2VAB - chains A and B of the 3 polymer chains in the assembly; structure by X-ray diffraction, 2.50 A resolution.

Chain A:
Protein: MHC class I H-2KB heavy chain
Organism: Mus musculus
Notes: fragment: extracellular domains
Reference sequence: P01901 (HA1B_MOUSE); residues 1-274 here correspond to UniProt positions 22-295 (UniProt number = residue number + 21)
Chain sequence (274 residues; numbered 1 to 274; the number before each row is that of its first residue):
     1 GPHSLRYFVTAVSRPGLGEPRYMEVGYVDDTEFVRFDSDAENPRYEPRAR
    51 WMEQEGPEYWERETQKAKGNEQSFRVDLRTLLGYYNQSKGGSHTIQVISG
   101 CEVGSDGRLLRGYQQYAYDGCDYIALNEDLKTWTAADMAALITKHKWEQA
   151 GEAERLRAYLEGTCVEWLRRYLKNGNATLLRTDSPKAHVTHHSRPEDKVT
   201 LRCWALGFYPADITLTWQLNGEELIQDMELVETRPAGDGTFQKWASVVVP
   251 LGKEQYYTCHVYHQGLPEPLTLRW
Cystine bridges: Cys101-Cys164, Cys203-Cys259

Chain B:
Protein: Beta-2 microglobulin
Organism: Mus musculus
Reference sequence: P01887 (B2MG_MOUSE); residues 1-99 here correspond to UniProt positions 21-119 (UniProt number = residue number + 20)
Chain sequence (99 residues; numbered 1 to 99; the number before each row is that of its first residue):
     1 IQKTPQIQVYSRHPPENGKPNILNCYVTQFHPPHIEIQMLKNGKKIPKVE
    51 MSDMSFSKDWSFYILAHTEFTPTETDTYACRVKHDSMAEPKTVYWDRDM
Cystine bridges: Cys25-Cys80

How chain A and chain B interact:
Pairs across the interface (57):
  Phe8(A) - Phe56(B)  hydrophobic
  Thr10(A) - Phe56(B)
  Thr10(A) - Phe62(B)
  Val12(A) - Pro33(B)  hydrophobic
  Val12(A) - His34(B)
  Val25(A) - Met54(B)  hydrophobic
  Tyr27(A) - Asp53(B)
  Tyr27(A) - Met54(B)  hydrogen bond (side chain-backbone)
  Glu32(A) - Ser52(B)
  Glu32(A) - Asp53(B)  hydrogen bond (side chain-backbone)
  Arg35(A) - Met51(B)  hydrogen bond (side chain-backbone)
  Arg35(A) - Ser52(B)
  Arg48(A) - Met51(B)
  Arg48(A) - Ser52(B)
  Ser92(A) - His34(B)  hydrogen bond
  Thr94(A) - Pro33(B)
  Gln96(A) - His31(B)  hydrogen bond
  Gln96(A) - Phe56(B)
  Gln96(A) - Trp60(B)  hydrogen bond (side chain-backbone)
  Gln96(A) - Phe62(B)
  Val97(A) - Phe56(B)
  Ile98(A) - Phe56(B)  hydrophobic
  Ile98(A) - Trp60(B)  hydrophobic
  Gln115(A) - Trp60(B)
  Tyr116(A) - Trp60(B)
  Ala117(A) - Trp60(B)
  Asp119(A) - Ile1(B)  hydrogen bond (backbone-backbone)
  Asp119(A) - His31(B)
  Gly120(A) - Ile1(B)
  Gly120(A) - His31(B)
  Gly120(A) - Trp60(B)
  Cys121(A) - Ile1(B)  hydrophobic
  Asp122(A) - Trp60(B)  hydrogen bond
  Thr190(A) - Met99(B)  hydrogen bond (side chain-backbone)
  His192(A) - Asp98(B)
  His192(A) - Met99(B)  hydrogen bond (side chain-backbone)
  Arg202(A) - Met99(B)  hydrogen bond (side chain-backbone)
  Trp204(A) - Met99(B)  hydrogen bond (side chain-backbone)
  Gly207(A) - Arg12(B)
  Glu232(A) - Gln29(B)  hydrogen bond
  Glu232(A) - Tyr63(B)  hydrogen bond
  Arg234(A) - Gln8(B)  hydrogen bond
  Arg234(A) - Tyr10(B)
  Arg234(A) - Tyr26(B)
  Pro235(A) - Tyr10(B)  hydrogen bond (backbone-side chain)
  Pro235(A) - Tyr26(B)
  Pro235(A) - Asp53(B)
  Pro235(A) - Leu65(B)  hydrophobic
  Ala236(A) - Arg12(B)
  Ala236(A) - Asn24(B)  hydrogen bond (backbone-side chain)
  Gly237(A) - Asn24(B)  hydrogen bond (backbone-side chain)
  Gly237(A) - His67(B)
  Asp238(A) - Arg12(B)  salt bridge
  Asp238(A) - Ile22(B)
  Thr240(A) - Arg12(B)  hydrogen bond
  Gln242(A) - Tyr10(B)
  Gln242(A) - Ser11(B)  hydrogen bond (side chain-backbone)
Also at the interface, not in a pair above, chain A (38 interface residues in all): Val9, Ser13, Met23, His188, Leu206
Also at the interface, not in a pair above, chain B (27 interface residues in all): Pro14, Ser55, Asp59

In short:
Chain A and chain B form an interface of 38 and 27 residues respectively, with 20 hydrogen bonds and 1 salt
bridge. Polar contacts include Asp238(A)-Arg12(B), Tyr27(A)-Met54(B) and Glu32(A)-Asp53(B).
Here chain A is MHC class I H-2KB heavy chain and chain B is Beta-2 microglobulin, both from Mus musculus.
Entry 2VAB (MHC class I H-2KB heavy chain complexed with beta-2 microglobulin and sendai virus nucleoprotein)
was determined by X-ray diffraction together with 2VAA from the same study.
